8YV8 - chains D and I of the 11 polymer chains in the assembly; structure by electron microscopy, 3.00 A resolution.

# Chain D
Name: Histone H2B type 1-K
From: Homo sapiens
Reference sequence: O60814 (H2B1K_HUMAN); residues -2 to 122 here correspond to UniProt positions 2-126 (UniProt number = residue number + 4)
Sequence (125 residues; row label = number of the first residue in the row; numbers below 1 keep their minus sign (Pro-2 is residue -2)):
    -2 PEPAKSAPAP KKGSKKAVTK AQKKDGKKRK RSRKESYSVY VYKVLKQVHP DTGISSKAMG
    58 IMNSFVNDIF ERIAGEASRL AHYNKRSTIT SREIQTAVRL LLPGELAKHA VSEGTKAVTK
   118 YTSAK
Disordered / not traced: -2 to 26, 122
UniProt features mapped onto this chain:
  - modified residue: Pro-2 (N-acetylproline), Glu-1 (ADP-ribosyl glutamic acid), Lys2 (N6-(2-hydroxyisobutyryl)lysine), Ser3 (ADP-ribosylserine), Lys8 (N6-(beta-hydroxybutyryl)lysine), Lys9 (N6-(2-hydroxyisobutyryl)lysine), Ser11 (Phosphoserine), Lys12 (N6-acetyllysine), Lys13 (N6-(beta-hydroxybutyryl)lysine), Lys17 (N6-(2-hydroxyisobutyryl)lysine), Lys20 (N6-(2-hydroxyisobutyryl)lysine), Lys21 (N6-(2-hydroxyisobutyryl)lysine), Lys31 (N6-(2-hydroxyisobutyryl)lysine), Glu32 (PolyADP-ribosyl glutamic acid), Ser33 (Phosphoserine), Lys40 (N6-(2-hydroxyisobutyryl)lysine), Lys43 (N6-(2-hydroxyisobutyryl)lysine), Lys54 (N6,N6-dimethyllysine), Arg76 (Dimethylated arginine), Lys82 (N6,N6,N6-trimethyllysine) and 6 more in UniProt
  - glycosylation: Ser109 (O-linked (GlcNAc) serine)
  - cross-link (Glycyl lysine isopeptide (Lys-Gly)): Lys2 (interchain with G-Cter in SUMO2), Lys17 (interchain with G-Cter in SUMO2), Lys31 (interchain with G-Cter in ubiquitin), Lys117 (interchain with G-Cter in ubiquitin)

# Chain I
Molecule: 145-nt DNA strand
From: synthetic construct
Sequence (145 nucleotides; numbered -72 to 72; the number before each row is that of its first residue; numbers below 1 keep their minus sign (DA-72 is residue -72)):
   -72 ATCAGAATCC CGGTCGCGAG GCCGCTCAAT TGGTCGTAGA CAGCTCTAGC ACCGCTTAAA
   -12 CGCACGTACG CGCTGTCCCC CGCGTTTTAA CCGCCAAGGG GATTACTCCC TAGTCTCCAG
    48 GCACGTGTCA GATATATACA TCGAT
Disordered / not traced: 60-72
Modified positions: 5CM (5-methyl-2'-deoxy-cytidine-5'-monophosphate) at position -58

# How chain D and chain I interact
Pairs across the interface - 12 pairs, chain D then chain I:
  Lys27(D) - DT31(I)  hydrogen bond to the phosphate
  Ser29(D) - DA29(I)  hydrogen bond to the phosphate
  Ser29(D) - DT30(I)  hydrogen bond to the phosphate
  Tyr39(D) - DG-53(I)  hydrogen bond to the phosphate
  Gly50(D) - DG-53(I)  phosphate contact
  Ile51(D) - DG-53(I)  phosphate contact
  Ser53(D) - DA-54(I)  hydrogen bond to the phosphate
  Arg83(D) - DG-34(I)  phosphate contact
  Arg83(D) - DA-33(I)  salt bridge to the phosphate
  Ser84(D) - DA-35(I)  hydrogen bond to the phosphate
  Ser84(D) - DG-34(I)  hydrogen bond to the phosphate
  Thr85(D) - DG-34(I)  hydrogen bond to the phosphate
Other interface residues (no listed pair), chain D (13 interface residues in all): Arg30, Glu32, Ser52, Lys82
Other interface residues (no listed pair), chain I (11 interface residues in all): DG-52, DC-46, DA-45

# In short
The interface between chain D and chain I involves 13 residues on one side and 11 on the other, with 8
hydrogen bonds and 1 salt bridge. Polar pairs include Lys27(D)-DT31(I), Ser29(D)-DA29(I) and Ser29(D)-DT30(I).
Chain D is Histone H2B type 1-K (Homo sapiens) and chain I is a 145-nt DNA strand (synthetic construct); the
structure, Cryo-EM structure of CDCA7 bound to nucleosome including hemimethylated CpG site in Widom601
positioning sequence, was determined by electron microscopy.
